Entry 6HZ9 (electron microscopy, 4.80 A resolution (low resolution: residue-level contacts below are approximate; hydrogen-bond / salt-bridge calls are withheld)); this record covers chains K and N of the 14 polymer chains in the assembly.

== Chain K ==
Protein: 5-methylcytosine-specific restriction enzyme B
Organism: Escherichia coli (strain K12)
Notes: EC 3.1.21.-
UniProtKB: P15005 (MCRB_ECOLI); numbering as in UniProt (aligned over 162-459)
Sequence (307 residues; numbered 162 to 468; the number before each row is that of its first residue):
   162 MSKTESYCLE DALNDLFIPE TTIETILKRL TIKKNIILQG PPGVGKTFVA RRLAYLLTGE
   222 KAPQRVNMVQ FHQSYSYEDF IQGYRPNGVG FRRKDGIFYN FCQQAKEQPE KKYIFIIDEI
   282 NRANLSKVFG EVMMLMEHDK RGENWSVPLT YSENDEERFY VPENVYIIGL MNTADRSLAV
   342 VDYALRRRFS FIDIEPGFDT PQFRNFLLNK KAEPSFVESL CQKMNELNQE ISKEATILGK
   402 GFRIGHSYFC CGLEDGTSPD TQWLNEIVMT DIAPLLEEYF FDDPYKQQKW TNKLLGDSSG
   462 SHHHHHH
Disordered / not traced: 162-172, 458-468
Sequence notes: expression tag (460-468)
Ligand contacts: GDP (guanosine-5'-diphosphate): Asp176, Leu177, Phe178, Gly204, Val205, Gly206, Lys207, Thr208, Phe209, Phe367, His407, Ser408, Cys411, Cys412
UniProt features mapped onto this chain:
  - binding site (GTP): Gly201 to Thr208, Asp300 to Gly303, Asn333 to Asp336
Reported in the primary citation:
  - mutagenesis - R348A: decreased catalytic activity
  - mutagenesis - R283A: abolished catalytic activity on GTP (citing earlier work)

== Chain N ==
Protein: Protein McrC
Organism: Escherichia coli (strain K12)
UniProtKB: P15006 (MCRC_ECOLI); residues 1-348 here = UniProt positions 1-348
Sequence (348 residues; numbered 1 to 348; the number before each row is that of its first residue):
     1 MEQPVIPVRN IYYMLTYAWG YLQEIKQANL EAIPGNNLLD ILGYVLNKGV LQLSRRGLEL
    61 DYNPNTEIIP GIKGRIEFAK TIRGFHLNHG KTVSTFDMLN EDTLANRIIK STLAILIKHE
   121 KLNSTIRDEA RSLYRKLPGI STLHLTPQHF SYLNGGKNTR YYKFVISVCK FIVNNSIPGQ
   181 NKGHYRFYDF ERNEKEMSLL YQKFLYEFCR RELTSANTTR SYLKWDASSI SDQSLNLLPR
   241 METDITIRSS EKILIVDAKY YKSIFSRRMG TEKFHSQNLY QLMNYLWSLK PENGENIGGL
   301 LIYPHVDTAV KHRYKINGFD IGLCTVNLGQ EWPCIHQELL DIFDEYLK
Disordered / not traced: 1-2, 22-27, 268-271
Reported in the primary citation:
  - catalytic residues: Asp244, Asp257, Lys259 (proposed by the authors, not directly observed)

== Interface between chain K and chain N ==
Residue-residue contacts (9; chain K residue first):
  Glu239(K) with Lys91(N)
  Tyr245(K) with His89(N)
  Pro247(K) with Asn88(N)
  Phe252(K) with Leu87(N); Asn88(N)
  Tyr312(K) with Pro70(N)
  Thr397(K) with His184(N)
  Ile398(K) with Gly183(N)
  Asp443(K) with Lys182(N)
Also at the interface, not in a pair above, chain K (9 interface residues in all): Arg246

== In short ==
The interface between chain K and chain N involves 9 residues on one side and 8 on the other. Ligands of chain
K: GDP. Curated annotation (UniProt) lists 16 GTP-binding residues on chain K. From the paper: catalytic
residues Asp244(N), Asp257(N) and Lys259(N); R348A of chain K reduces catalytic activity.
Chain K is 5-methylcytosine-specific restriction enzyme B and chain N is Protein McrC, both from Escherichia
coli (strain K12); the structure, Structure of McrBC without DNA binding domains (Class 5), was determined by
electron microscopy together with 6HZ4, 6HZ5, 6HZ6, 6HZ7 and 6HZ8 from the same study.
